Entry 8J7X (electron microscopy, 3.40 A resolution); this record covers chains F and D of the 6 polymer chains in the assembly.

[Chain F]
Name: Heavy chain of YN7114-08 Fab
From: Mus musculus
Notes: antibody fragment or engineered binder
Sequence (234 residues; each row starts with the number of its first residue):
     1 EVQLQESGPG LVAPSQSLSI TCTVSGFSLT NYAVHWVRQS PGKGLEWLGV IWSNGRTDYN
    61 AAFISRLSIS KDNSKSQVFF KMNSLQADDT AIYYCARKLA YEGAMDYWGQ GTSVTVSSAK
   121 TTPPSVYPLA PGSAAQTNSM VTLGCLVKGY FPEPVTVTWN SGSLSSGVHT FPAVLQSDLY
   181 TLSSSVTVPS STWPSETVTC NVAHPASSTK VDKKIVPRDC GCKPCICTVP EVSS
Not modelled in the structure: 219-234
Cystine bridges: Cys22-Cys95, Cys145-Cys200

[Chain D]
Name: Light chain of YN7114-08 Fab
From: Mus musculus
Notes: antibody fragment or engineered binder
Sequence (218 residues; each row starts with the number of its first residue):
     1 DIVLTQSPAS LAVSLRRRAT ISCRASESVD GYGHSFMHWY QQKSGQPPKL LIYRASNLES
    61 GVPARFSGSG SRTDFTLTID PVEADDAATY YCQQSNEDPY TFGSGTKLEI KRADAAPTVS
   121 IFPPSSEQLT SGGASVVCFL NNFYPKDINV KWKIDGSERQ NGVLNSWTDQ DSKDSTYSMS
   181 STLTLTKDEY ERHNSYTCEA THKTSTSPIV KSFNRNEC
Not modelled in the structure: 216-218
Cystine bridges: Cys23-Cys92, Cys138-Cys198

[Interface between chain F and chain D]
Residue-residue contacts (62; chain F residue first):
  His35(F) - Tyr100(D)
  Gln39(F) - Gln42(D)  hydrogen bond
  Gln39(F) - Tyr91(D)  hydrogen bond
  Leu45(F) - Tyr91(D)  hydrophobic
  Leu45(F) - Phe102(D)  hydrophobic
  Trp47(F) - Asp98(D)
  Trp47(F) - Pro99(D)  hydrophobic
  Trp47(F) - Tyr100(D)
  Asn60(F) - Pro99(D)
  Tyr94(F) - Gln42(D)
  Leu99(F) - Leu50(D)  hydrophobic
  Leu99(F) - Tyr53(D)  hydrophobic
  Leu99(F) - Glu59(D)
  Glu102(F) - Tyr53(D)
  Glu102(F) - Arg54(D)  salt bridge
  Gly103(F) - His38(D)
  Gly103(F) - Gln93(D)
  Gly103(F) - Ser95(D)
  Gly103(F) - Tyr100(D)
  Ala104(F) - His38(D)
  Ala104(F) - Tyr40(D)
  Ala104(F) - Leu50(D)  hydrophobic
  Met105(F) - Tyr40(D)  hydrogen bond (backbone-side chain)
  Met105(F) - Leu50(D)
  Met105(F) - Gln93(D)
  Met105(F) - Phe102(D)  hydrophobic
  Asp106(F) - Leu50(D)
  Asp106(F) - Glu59(D)
  Trp108(F) - Tyr40(D)
  Trp108(F) - Pro47(D)  hydrophobic
  Trp108(F) - Pro48(D)
  Gln110(F) - Pro47(D)
  Tyr127(F) - Glu127(D)
  Tyr127(F) - Gln128(D)
  Tyr127(F) - Ser131(D)
  Pro128(F) - Ser125(D)  hydrogen bond (backbone-side chain)
  Pro128(F) - Glu127(D)
  Leu129(F) - Phe122(D)
  Ala130(F) - Phe122(D)
  Ala130(F) - Pro123(D)
  Pro131(F) - Phe122(D)
  Gly132(F) - Pro123(D)
  Thr142(F) - Ser120(D)
  Thr142(F) - Phe122(D)
  Leu146(F) - Ser135(D)
  Lys148(F) - Ser135(D)
  His169(F) - Asn141(D)  hydrogen bond
  His169(F) - Asn142(D)
  His169(F) - Ser178(D)  hydrogen bond
  Thr170(F) - Thr168(D)
  Phe171(F) - Ser166(D)
  Phe171(F) - Thr168(D)
  Phe171(F) - Ser178(D)
  Phe171(F) - Met179(D)
  Phe171(F) - Ser180(D)
  Pro172(F) - Ser166(D)  hydrogen bond (backbone-side chain)
  Pro172(F) - Trp167(D)
  Pro172(F) - Thr168(D)
  Gln176(F) - Leu164(D)
  Ser184(F) - Phe139(D)
  Ser185(F) - Phe139(D)
  Arg218(F) - Pro123(D)
Interface residues without a listed pair, chain F (40 interface residues in all): Val37, Glu46, Tyr59, Ala61, Gly109, Leu143, Gly144, Val174, Ser183
Interface residues without a listed pair, chain D (40 interface residues in all): Gln46, Pro124, Val137, Asn165, Thr182, Thr184

[Overview]
Chain F and chain D each contribute 40 residues to their interface; the contacts include 7 hydrogen bonds and
1 salt bridge. Polar contacts include Glu102(F)-Arg54(D), Gln39(F)-Gln42(D) and Gln39(F)-Tyr91(D).
Chain F is Heavy chain of YN7114-08 Fab and chain D is Light chain of YN7114-08 Fab, both from Mus musculus;
the structure, Cryo-EM structure of hZnT7DeltaHis-loop-Fab complex in zinc-unbound state, was determined by
electron microscopy (same publication as 8J7T, 8J7U, 8J7V, 8J7W, 8J7Y and 8J80).
